7MBK - chains B and A; structure by X-ray diffraction, 2.17 A resolution.

# Chain B (and A)
Molecule: Pulmonary surfactant-associated protein B
Organism: Mus musculus
Notes: fragment: N-terminal domain; chain A of this document is another copy of the same molecule, construct and numbering; everything in this record applies to it too
UniProt: P50405 (PSPB_MOUSE); residues 2-87 here correspond to UniProt positions 61-146 (UniProt number = residue number + 59)
Amino-acid sequence (87 residues; each row starts with the number of its first residue):
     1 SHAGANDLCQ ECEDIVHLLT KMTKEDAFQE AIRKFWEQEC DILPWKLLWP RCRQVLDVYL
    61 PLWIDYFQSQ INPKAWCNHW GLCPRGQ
Unresolved in the structure: 1-4, 87 (chain A: 1-6, 84-87)
Disulfides: Cys9-Cys83, Cys12-Cys77, Cys40-Cys52
Sequence notes: expression tag (1); engineered mutation Trp36 (Leu95 in P50405), Trp45 (Leu104 in P50405), Trp49 (Val108 in P50405), Trp63 (Val122 in P50405), Trp76 (Ile135 in P50405), Trp80 (Val139 in P50405)

# Chain B / chain A interface
Contacting residue pairs - 66 pairs, chain B then chain A:
  Leu8(B) - Met22(A)  hydrophobic
  Leu8(B) - Glu25(A)
  Leu8(B) - Ala27(A)  hydrophobic
  Glu11(B) - Lys21(A)  salt bridge
  Glu11(B) - Met22(A)
  Cys12(B) - Met22(A)  hydrophobic
  Ile15(B) - Ile15(A)
  Ile15(B) - Leu18(A)  hydrophobic
  Ile15(B) - Leu19(A)  hydrophobic
  Ile15(B) - Met22(A)  hydrophobic
  Leu18(B) - Asp14(A)
  Leu18(B) - Ile15(A)  hydrophobic
  Leu18(B) - Leu18(A)  hydrophobic
  Leu19(B) - Ile15(A)  hydrophobic
  Lys21(B) - Glu11(A)  salt bridge
  Met22(B) - Leu8(A)
  Met22(B) - Glu11(A)
  Met22(B) - Cys12(A)
  Met22(B) - Ile15(A)  hydrophobic
  Glu25(B) - Leu8(A)
  Ala27(B) - Leu8(A)  hydrophobic
  Phe28(B) - Leu82(A)  hydrophobic
  Ala31(B) - Trp80(A)
  Lys34(B) - Trp80(A)
  Phe35(B) - Tyr66(A)
  Phe35(B) - Trp76(A)
  Phe35(B) - Trp80(A)
  Trp36(B) - Trp63(A)
  Gln38(B) - Trp80(A)
  Trp45(B) - Leu62(A)  hydrophobic
  Trp45(B) - Trp63(A)
  Leu48(B) - Val58(A)  hydrophobic
  Leu48(B) - Tyr59(A)  hydrophobic
  Leu48(B) - Leu62(A)  hydrophobic
  Trp49(B) - Gln54(A)
  Trp49(B) - Val58(A)
  Pro50(B) - Pro50(A)  hydrophobic
  Pro50(B) - Gln54(A)
  Pro50(B) - Val55(A)  hydrophobic
  Pro50(B) - Tyr59(A)  hydrogen bond (backbone-side chain)
  Arg51(B) - Tyr59(A)
  Cys52(B) - Tyr59(A)  hydrogen bond (backbone-side chain)
  Gln54(B) - Pro50(A)
  Val55(B) - Pro50(A)  hydrophobic
  Val55(B) - Val55(A)  hydrophobic
  Val58(B) - Leu48(A)  hydrophobic
  Val58(B) - Trp49(A)
  Tyr59(B) - Trp45(A)  hydrophobic
  Tyr59(B) - Leu48(A)  hydrophobic
  Tyr59(B) - Pro50(A)  hydrogen bond (side chain-backbone)
  Tyr59(B) - Arg51(A)
  Tyr59(B) - Cys52(A)  hydrogen bond (side chain-backbone)
  Leu62(B) - Pro44(A)  hydrophobic
  Leu62(B) - Trp45(A)  hydrophobic
  Leu62(B) - Leu48(A)  hydrophobic
  Trp63(B) - Trp36(A)
  Trp63(B) - Trp45(A)
  Trp63(B) - Trp63(A)  hydrophobic
  Tyr66(B) - Phe35(A)
  Tyr66(B) - Glu39(A)
  Trp76(B) - Phe35(A)
  Trp80(B) - Ala31(A)
  Trp80(B) - Phe35(A)  hydrophobic
  Trp80(B) - Gln38(A)
  Leu82(B) - Ala27(A)
  Leu82(B) - Ala31(A)  hydrophobic
Other interface residues (no listed pair), chain B (36 interface residues in all): Asp14, Ile32, Glu39, Pro44
Other interface residues (no listed pair), chain A (34 interface residues in all): Phe28

# In short
Chain B and chain A form an interface of 36 and 34 residues respectively, with 4 hydrogen bonds and 2 salt
bridges. Among the polar pairs are Glu11(B)-Lys21(A), Pro50(B)-Tyr59(A) and Cys52(B)-Tyr59(A).
Chain B and chain A are both Pulmonary surfactant-associated protein B (Mus musculus); the structure,
N-terminal domain of mouse surfactant protein B, 6W mutant, was determined by X-ray diffraction, deposited
together with 6VYN, 6VZD, 6VZE and 6W1B.
